Entry 9JPI (X-ray diffraction, 2.00 A resolution); this record covers chain A.

Chain A:
Protein: Dihydroxy-acid dehydratase, chloroplastic
From: Arabidopsis thaliana
Notes: EC 4.2.1.9
UniProt: Q9LIR4 (ILVD_ARATH); residues -4 to 574 here correspond to UniProt positions 30-608 (UniProt number = residue number + 34)
Amino-acid sequence (580 residues; row label = number of the first residue in the row; numbers below 1 keep their minus sign (Gly-5 is residue -5)):
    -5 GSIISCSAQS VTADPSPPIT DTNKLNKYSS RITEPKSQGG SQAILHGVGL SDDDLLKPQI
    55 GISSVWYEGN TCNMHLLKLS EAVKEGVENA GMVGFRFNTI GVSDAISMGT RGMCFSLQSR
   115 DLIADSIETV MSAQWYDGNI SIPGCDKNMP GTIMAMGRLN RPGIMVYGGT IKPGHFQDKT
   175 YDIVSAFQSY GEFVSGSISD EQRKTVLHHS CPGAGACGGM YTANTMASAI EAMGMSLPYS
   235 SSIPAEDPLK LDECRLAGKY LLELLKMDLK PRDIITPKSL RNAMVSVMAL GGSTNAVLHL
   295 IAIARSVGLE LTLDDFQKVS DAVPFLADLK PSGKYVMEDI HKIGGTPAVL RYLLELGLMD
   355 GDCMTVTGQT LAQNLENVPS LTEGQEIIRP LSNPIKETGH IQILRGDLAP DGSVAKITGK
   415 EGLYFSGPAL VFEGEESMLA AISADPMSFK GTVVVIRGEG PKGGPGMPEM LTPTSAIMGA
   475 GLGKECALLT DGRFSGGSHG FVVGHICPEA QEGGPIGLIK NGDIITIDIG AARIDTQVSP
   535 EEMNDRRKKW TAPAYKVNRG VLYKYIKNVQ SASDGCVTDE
Unresolved in the structure: -5 to 2, 13-14
Sequence notes: expression tag (-5); engineered mutation Ala525 (Lys559 in Q9LIR4), Ala526 (Lys560 in Q9LIR4)
Metal / ion sites: 2Fe-2S cluster Fe: Cys66, Cys139, Cys211; Mg2+: Asp98, Asp140, Glu463 (together with Aspterric Acid)
Ligand contacts:
  - 2Fe-2S cluster (FES): Asn64, Cys66, Ser97, Asp98, Ala99, Cys139, Asp140, Ala210, Cys211, Ala217
  - Aspterric Acid (K0O), molecule 1: Thr6, Ala7, Asp8, Pro9, Ser10, Arg105, Cys108, Phe109, Pro459, Lys550, Val551, Leu556
  - Aspterric Acid (K0O), molecule 2: Asp98, Ala99, Met102, Asp140, Ile177, Val178, Phe181, Cys211, Tyr215, Thr216, Asn289, Glu463, Leu465, Ser489, Gly490
From the paper describing this entry:
  - 2Fe-2S cluster coordination: Cys66, Cys139, Cys211
  - Mg2+ coordination: Asp98, Asp140, Glu463
  - binding site for Aspterric Acid: Met102, Asp140, Ile177, Val178, Phe181, Tyr215, Thr216, Glu463, Leu465
  - conformationally variable residues (helix shift, side-chain flip): Asp98, Asp140, Ile177, Val178 to Val200, Tyr215, Glu463, Gly490
  - mutagenesis - I177F (Kd 37.0 uM), V178F, V178I, V178L, V178W (Kd 2.34 uM), V496F (Kd 2.94 uM), V496I, V496L, V497F (Kd 1.25 uM): decreased binding to Aspterric Acid
  - mutagenesis - V496I, V496L: unchanged catalytic activity
  - mutagenesis - I177L, V497I, V497L: increased binding to Aspterric Acid

In short:
Chain A binds Aspterric Acid and 2Fe-2S cluster. Cys66, Cys139 and Cys211 form the 2Fe-2S cluster Fe site. The
paper reports a binding site for Aspterric Acid at Met102, Asp140 and Ile177 among others; I177F, V178F and
V178I, among others, reduce binding to Aspterric Acid; 12 substitutions were tested in all.
Chain A is Dihydroxy-acid dehydratase, chloroplastic (Arabidopsis thaliana); the structure, The complex
structure of DHAD with aspterric acid (AA), was determined by X-ray diffraction (same publication as 9JSQ,
9IX7, 8IMU and 8IKZ).
